Entry 9B1W (electron microscopy, 3.26 A resolution); this record covers chains Y and b of the 54 polymer chains in the assembly.

Chain Y:
Molecule: 23S rRNA
From: Mycolicibacterium smegmatis
Sequence (2951 nucleotides; each row starts with the number of its first residue; note: 168 numbers in that range are skipped by the numbering (no residue carries them; nothing is unmodelled there)):
     2 AAGUGUUUAAGGGCGCAUGGUGGAUGCCUUGGCACUGGGAGCCGAUGAAG
    52 GACGUAGGAGGCUGCGAUAAGCCUCGGGGAGCUGUCAACCGAGCGUUGAU
   102 CCGAGGAUGUCCGAAUGGGGAAACCCGGCACGAGUGAUGUCGUGUCACCA
   152 GGCGCUGAAUAUAUAGGCGUCUGGGGGGAACGCGGGGAAGUGAAACAUCU
   202 CAGUACCCGUAGGAAGAGAAAACAAAAUGUGAUUCCGUGAGUAGUGGCGA
   252 GCGAAAGCGGAGGAUGGCUAAACCGUAUGCAUGUGAUACCGGGUAGGGGU
   302 UGUGUGUGCGGGGUUGUGGGACCUAUCUUUCCGGCUCUACCUGGCUGGAG
   352 GGCAGUGAGAAAAUGUUGUGGUUAGCGGAAAUGGCUUGGGAUGGCCUGCC
   402 GUAGACGGUGAGAGCCCGGUACGUGAAAACCCGACGUCUGUCUUGAUGGU
   452 GUUCCCGAGUAGCAGCGGGCCCGUGGAAUCUGCUGUGAAUCUGCCGGGAC
   502 CACCCGGUAAGCCUGAAUACUUCCCAGUGACCGAUAGCGGAUUAGUACCG
   552 UGAGGGAAUGGUGAAAAGUACCCCGGGAGGGGAGUGAAAGAGUACCUGAA
   602 ACCGUGCGCUUACAAUCCGUCAGAGCCCUCGACGUGUCGUGGGGUGAUGG
   652 CGUGCCUUUUGAAGAAUGAGCCUGCGAGUCAGGGACAUGUCGCGAGGUUA
   702 ACCCGGGUGGGGUAGCCGCAGCGAAAGCGAGUCUGAAUAGGGCGUAUCCA
   752 CACAAGAGUGUGUGGUGUAGUGGUGUGUUCUGGACCCGAAGCGGAGUGAU
   802 CUACCCAUGGCCAGGGUGAAGCGCGGGUAAGACCGCGUGGAGGCCCGAAC
   852 CCACUUAGGUUGAAGACUGAGGGGAUGAGCUGUGGGUAGGGGUGAAAGGC
   902 CAAUCAAACUCCGUGAUAGCUGGUUCUCCCCGAAAUGCAUUUAGGUGCAG
   952 CGUCGCAUGUUUCUUGCCGGAGGUAGAGCUACUGGAUGGCCGAUGGGCCC
  1002 CACAGGGUUACUGACGUCAGCCAAACUCCGAAUGCCGGUAAGUCCAAGAG
  1052 UGCGGCAGUGAGACGGCGGGGGAUAAGCUCCGUGCGUCGAGAGGGAAACA
  1102 GCCCAGAUCGCCGGCUAAGGCCCCUAAGCGUGUGCUAAGUGGAAAAGGAU
  1152 GUGCAGUCGCGAAGACAACCAGGAGGUUGGCUUAGAAGCAGCCACCCUUG
  1202 AAAGAGUGCGUAAUAGCUCACUGGUCAAGUGAUUGUGCGCCGAUAAUGUA
  1252 GCGGGGCUCAAGCACACCGCCGAAGCCGCGGCAGCCAACGUGUUGGCUGG
  1302 GUAGGGGAGCGUCCUGCAUCCGGUGAAGCCGCCGAGUGAUCGAGUGGUGG
  1352 AGGGUGUGGGAGUGAGAAUGCAGGCAUGAGUAGCGAUUAGGCAAGUGAGA
  1402 ACCUUGCCCGCCGAAAGACCAAGGGUUCCUGGGCCAGGCCAGUCCGCCCA
  1452 GGGUGAGUCGGGACCUAAGGCGAGGCCGACAGGCGUAGUCGAUGGACAAC
  1502 GGGUUGAUAUUCCCGUACCCGUGUAUGUGCGUCCAUGAUG
  1629 GUAGUCAAGCGAUGGGGUGACGCAGGAAGGUAGCCGUACCGGUCAGUGGU
  1679 AAUACCGGGGUAAGCCUGUAGGGAGUCAGAUAGGUAAAUCCGUCUGGCAU
  1729 AUAUCCUGAGAGGUGAUGCAUAGCCGAGUGAGGCGAAUUCGGUGAUCCUA
  1779 UGCUGCCGAGAAAAGCCUCUAGCGAGGACAUACACGGCCCGUACCCCAAA
  1829 CCAACACAGGUGGUCAGGUAGAGAAUACUAAGGCGUACGAGUGAACUAUG
  1879 GUUAAGGAACUCGGCAAAAUGCCCCCGUAACUUCGGGAGAAGGGGGACCC
  1929 ACAUGGCGUGUAAGCCUUUACGGCCCAAGCGUGAGUGGGUGGCACAAACC
  1979 AGUGAGAAGCGACUGUUUACUAAAAACACAGGUCCGUGCGAAGUCGCAAG
  2029 ACGAUGUAUACGGACUGACGCCUGCCCGGUGCUGGAAGGUUAAGAGGACC
  2079 CGUUAACUCCCUUUGGGGGUGAAGCGGAGAAUUUAAGCCCCAGUAAACGG
  2129 CGGUGGUAACUAUAACCAUCCUAAGGUAGCGAAAUUCCUUGUCGGGUAAG
  2179 UUCCGACCUGCACGAAUGGCGUAACGACUUCUCAACUGUCUCAACCAUAG
  2229 ACUCGGCGAAAUUGCACUACGAGUAAAGAUGCUCGUUACGCGCGGCAGGA
  2279 CGAAAAGACCCCGGGACCUUCACUACAACUUGGUAUUGGUGCUCGAU
  2407 CGUAUUGGGCCUCUAACCUCGGACCGUAUAUCCGGUUCAGGGACAGUGCC
  2457 UGGUGGGUAGUUUAACUGGGGCGGUUGCCUCCUAAAAUGUAACGGAGGCG
  2507 CCCAAAGGUUCCCUCAACCUGGACGGCAAUCAGGUGUUGAGUGUAAGUGC
  2557 ACAAGGGAGCUUGACUGCGAGACGGACAUGUCGAGCAGGGACGAAAGUCG
  2607 GGACUAGUGAUCCGGCACCUCUGAGUGGAAGGGGUGUCGCUCAACGGAUA
  2657 AAAGGUACCCCGGGGAUAACAGGCUGAUCUUCCCCAAGAGUCCAUAUCGA
  2707 CGGGAUGGUUUGGCACCUCGAUGUCGGCUCGUCGCAUCCUGGGGCUGGAG
  2757 CAGGUCCCAAGGGUUGGGCUGUUCGCCCAUUAAAGCGGCACGCGAGCUGG
  2807 GUUUAGAACGUCGUGAGACAGUUCGGUCUCUAUCCGCCGCGCGCGUCAGA
  2857 AGCUUGAGGAAACCUGUCCCUAGUACGAGAGGACCGGGACGGACGAACCU
  2907 CUGGUAUACCAGUUGUCCCACCAGGGGCACGGCUGGAUAGCCACGUUCGG
  2957 ACAGGAUAACCGCUGAAAGCAUCUAAGCGGGAAACCUCUUCCAAGACCAG
  3007 GCUUCUCACCCUCUAGGAGGGAUAAGGCCCCCCGCAGACCACGGGAUUGA
  3057 UAGACCAGACCUGGAAGCCUAGUAAUAGGUGCAGGGAACUGGCACUAACC
  3107 GGCCGAAAACUUAC
Ion coordination: Mg2+ site 1 near U7 (its only coordinating residue here); Mg2+ site 2: G13, G14; Mg2+ site 3: G77, G78; Mg2+ site 4: U109, G110; Mg2+ site 5: A116, U117; Mg2+ site 6 near U117 (its only coordinating residue here); Mg2+ site 7: G152, G153; Mg2+ site 8: U163, A164; Mg2+ site 9: G191, U2467; Mg2+ site 10: A195, A196; Mg2+ site 11: A196, C197; Mg2+ site 12 near G204 (its only coordinating residue here); 288 more Mg2+ sites not listed

Chain b:
Molecule: Large ribosomal subunit protein uL4
From: Mycolicibacterium smegmatis
Reference sequence: A0QSD2 (RL4_MYCS2); residues 2-210 here = UniProt positions 2-210
Chain sequence (209 residues; numbered 2 to 210; the number before each row is that of its first residue):
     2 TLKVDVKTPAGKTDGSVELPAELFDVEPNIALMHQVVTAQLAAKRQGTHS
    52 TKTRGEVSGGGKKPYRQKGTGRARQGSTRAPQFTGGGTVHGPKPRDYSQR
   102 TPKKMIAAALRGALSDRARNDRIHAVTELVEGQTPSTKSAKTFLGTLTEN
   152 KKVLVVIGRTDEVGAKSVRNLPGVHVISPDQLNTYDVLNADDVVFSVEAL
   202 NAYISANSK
Ion coordination: Mg2+: Pro82, Gln83, Phe84

Chain Y / chain b interface:
Contacting residue pairs (87; chain Y residue first):
  A35(Y) with Thr49(b), base contact
  C401(Y) with Lys139(b), salt bridge to the phosphate
  G402(Y) with Thr138(b), sugar contact; Asn171(b), hydrogen bond to the sugar
  U403(Y) with Ser137(b), phosphate contact; Thr138(b), hydrogen bond to the phosphate; Lys167(b), hydrogen bond to the base
  A404(Y) with Arg170(b), salt bridge to the phosphate; Asn171(b), hydrogen bond to the phosphate
  G405(Y) with Asn171(b), sugar contact
  A422(Y) with Arg170(b), sugar contact
  U529(Y) with Gln47(b), hydrogen bond to the sugar
  G530(Y) with Thr49(b), hydrogen bond to the base
  A531(Y) with Leu42(b), hydrogen bond to the base; Arg46(b), base contact; Gln47(b), phosphate contact
  C532(Y) with Arg46(b), salt bridge to the phosphate; Thr49(b), sugar contact; His50(b), sugar contact
  U536(Y) with Thr85(b), phosphate contact
  A537(Y) with Thr85(b), phosphate contact; Gly86(b), hydrogen bond to the phosphate
  C539(Y) with Lys53(b), salt bridge to the phosphate
  G540(Y) with Ser59(b), base contact
  G557(Y) with Gly60(b), phosphate contact; Gly61(b), hydrogen bond to the phosphate
  A558(Y) with Arg80(b), salt bridge to the phosphate
  A678(Y) with Val90(b), sugar contact
  U680(Y) with His91(b), hydrogen bond to the sugar
  C681(Y) with Arg96(b), hydrogen bond to the phosphate
  A682(Y) with Arg96(b), salt bridge to the phosphate
  C692(Y) with Met106(b), base contact
  G693(Y) with Met106(b), sugar contact
  U699(Y) with Lys105(b), salt bridge to the phosphate
  U700(Y) with Arg101(b), hydrogen bond to the phosphate; Lys104(b), salt bridge to the phosphate
  A701(Y) with Arg101(b), salt bridge to the phosphate
  G706(Y) with Arg160(b), hydrogen bond to the sugar; Gln182(b), base contact
  G707(Y) with Arg160(b), salt bridge to the phosphate
  G708(Y) with His176(b), base contact; Val177(b), base contact; Asn184(b), base contact; Asp187(b), hydrogen bond to the base
  U709(Y) with Gln41(b), hydrogen bond to the sugar; Lys45(b), base contact
  G710(Y) with Gln41(b), hydrogen bond to the phosphate; Ile107(b), phosphate contact; Asp181(b), hydrogen bond to the sugar; Gln182(b), sugar contact
  G711(Y) with Ile107(b), phosphate contact
  G773(Y) with Met106(b), base contact
  G774(Y) with Gln36(b), hydrogen bond to the base; Gln100(b), hydrogen bond to the phosphate; Arg101(b), hydrogen bond to the sugar
  U775(Y) with Gln100(b), hydrogen bond to the phosphate
  C787(Y) with Val90(b), sugar contact
  C788(Y) with Gln83(b), hydrogen bond to the sugar
  G789(Y) with Arg75(b), hydrogen bond to the sugar
  A790(Y) with Gln68(b), hydrogen bond to the sugar
  U911(Y) with Lys63(b), salt bridge to the phosphate
  C912(Y) with Lys63(b), salt bridge to the phosphate
  C913(Y) with Gly62(b), phosphate contact
  G916(Y) with Thr54(b), hydrogen bond to the base; Arg55(b), hydrogen bond to the sugar; Gly56(b), phosphate contact
  G1317(Y) with Tyr186(b), sugar contact
  A1319(Y) with Lys153(b), salt bridge to the phosphate
  G1359(Y) with His35(b), sugar contact
  G1363(Y) with Thr89(b), base contact; Pro93(b), base contact
  A1369(Y) with Gln83(b), hydrogen bond to the base
  U1370(Y) with Gly72(b), base contact; Arg73(b), base contact; Arg75(b), base contact
  G1371(Y) with Ala74(b), phosphate contact; Gln76(b), sugar contact; Gln83(b), hydrogen bond to the base
  C1372(Y) with Ala74(b), phosphate contact; Phe84(b), sugar contact; Thr85(b), sugar contact
  A1373(Y) with Thr85(b), sugar contact
  A2284(Y) with Lys69(b), sugar contact; Gly70(b), phosphate contact
  G2285(Y) with Lys69(b), salt bridge to the phosphate
  C2667(Y) with Lys69(b), phosphate contact
  G2668(Y) with Lys69(b), salt bridge to the phosphate
Also at the interface, not in a pair above, chain Y (67 interface residues in all): C34, C36, C400, G538, C676, G677, C1318, G1360, G1361, A2283, A2286
Also at the interface, not in a pair above, chain b (74 interface residues in all): Asn30, Ala32, Ala43, Ala44, Ser51, Thr52, Val58, Lys64, Gly77, Ser78, Pro82, Thr102, Pro103, Pro136, Lys142, Ser168, Leu183

Summary:
Chain Y and chain b form an interface of 67 and 74 residues respectively, with 28 hydrogen bonds and 15 salt
bridges. Among the polar pairs are U403(Y)-Lys167(b), G530(Y)-Thr49(b) and A531(Y)-Leu42(b). G13(Y) and G14(Y)
form the Mg2+ site 2.
Chain Y is 23S rRNA and chain b is Large ribosomal subunit protein uL4, both from Mycolicibacterium smegmatis;
the structure, HWS19 strain WT mycobacterial ribosome, was determined by electron microscopy.
